3P11 - chains H and A of the 3 polymer chains in the assembly; structure by X-ray diffraction, 3.70 A resolution.

Chain H:
Molecule: Fab DL11 heavy chain
From: Homo sapiens
Notes: antibody fragment or engineered binder
Chain sequence (228 residues; row label = number of the first residue in the row; a row labelled like 82A-82C holds insertion residues (82A, then the next letters in order)):
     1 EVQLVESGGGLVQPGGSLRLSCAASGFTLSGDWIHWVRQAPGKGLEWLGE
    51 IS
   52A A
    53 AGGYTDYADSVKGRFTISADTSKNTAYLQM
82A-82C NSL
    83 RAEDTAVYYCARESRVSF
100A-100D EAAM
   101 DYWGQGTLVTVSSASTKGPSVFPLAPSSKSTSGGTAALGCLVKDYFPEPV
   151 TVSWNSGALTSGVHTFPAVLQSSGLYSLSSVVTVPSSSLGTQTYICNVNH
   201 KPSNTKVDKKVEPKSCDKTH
Unresolved in the structure: 129-133, 216-220
Cystine bridges: Cys22-Cys92, Cys140-Cys196

Chain A:
Molecule: Receptor tyrosine-protein kinase erbB-3
From: Homo sapiens
Notes: EC 2.7.10.1; fragment: domains I-III
UniProtKB: P21860 (ERBB3_HUMAN); residues 1-513 here correspond to UniProt positions 20-532 (UniProt number = residue number + 19)
Chain sequence (522 residues; numbered 1 to 522; the number before each row is that of its first residue):
     1 SEVGNSQAVCPGTLNGLSVTGDAENQYQTLYKLYERCEVVMGNLEIVLTG
    51 HNADLSFLQWIREVTGYVLVAMNEFSTLPLPNLRVVRGTQVYDGKFAIFV
   101 MLNYNTNSSHALRQLRLTQLTEILSGGVYIEKNDKLCHMDTIDWRDIVRD
   151 RDAEIVVKDNGRSCPPCHEVCKGRCWGPGSEDCQTLTKTICAPQCNGHCF
   201 GPNPNQCCHDECAGGCSGPQDTDCFACRHFNDSGACVPRCPQPLVYNKLT
   251 FQLEPNPHTKYQYGGVCVASCPHNFVVDQTSCVRACPPDKMEVDKNGLKM
   301 CEPCGGLCPKACEGTGSGSRFQTVDSSNIDGFVNCTKILGNLDFLITGLN
   351 GDPWHKIPALDPEKLNVFRTVREITGYLNIQSWPPHMHNFSVFSNLTTIG
   401 GRSLYNRGFSLLIMKNLNVTSLGFRSLKEISAGRIYISANRQLCYHHSLN
   451 WTKVLRGPTEERLDIKHNRPRRDCVAEGKVCDPLCSSGGCWGPGPGQCLS
   501 CRNYSRGGVCVTHGNSHHHHHH
Unresolved in the structure: 1-7, 514-522
Construct notes: expression tag (514-522)
Swiss-Prot annotation at these positions:
  - glycosylation (N-linked (GlcNAc...) asparagine): Asn107, Asn231, Asn334, Asn389, Asn395, Asn418, Asn450, Asn503
Cystine bridges: Cys10-Cys37, Cys137-Cys164, Cys167-Cys175, Cys171-Cys183, Cys191-Cys199, Cys195-Cys207, Cys208-Cys216, Cys212-Cys224, Cys227-Cys236, Cys240-Cys267, Cys271-Cys282, Cys286-Cys301, Cys304-Cys308, Cys312-Cys335, Cys444-Cys474, Cys481-Cys490, Cys485-Cys498, Cys501-Cys510
Covalently attached groups: N-acetylglucosamine (NAG) linked to Asn334, Asn418

Interface between chain H and chain A:
Contacting residue pairs (25; chain H residue first):
  Thr28(H) - Arg407(A)  hydrogen bond
  Ser30(H) - Arg407(A)
  Ser30(H) - Arg434(A)  hydrogen bond (backbone-side chain)
  Gly31(H) - Asp464(A)
  Trp33(H) - Ser438(A)
  Trp33(H) - Asp464(A)  hydrogen bond
  Trp33(H) - Lys466(A)
  Trp33(H) - His467(A)
  Glu50(H) - His467(A)  salt bridge
  Ser52(H) - Tyr436(A)  hydrogen bond
  Ala53(H) - Asn406(A)
  Ala53(H) - Phe409(A)  hydrophobic
  Ala53(H) - Tyr436(A)  hydrophobic
  Gly54(H) - Met414(A)
  Tyr56(H) - Ala439(A)  hydrophobic
  Tyr56(H) - Arg441(A)
  Asp58(H) - Arg441(A)  salt bridge
  Glu95(H) - Lys466(A)  salt bridge
  Glu95(H) - His467(A)  salt bridge
  Arg97(H) - Arg434(A)
  Arg97(H) - Glu461(A)
  Arg97(H) - Leu463(A)  hydrogen bond (side chain-backbone)
  Phe100(H) - Lys466(A)  hydrogen bond (backbone-side chain)
  Glu100A(H) - Lys466(A)  hydrogen bond (backbone-side chain)
  Ala100B(H) - Lys466(A)
Interface residues without a listed pair, chain H (16 interface residues in all): His35
Interface residues without a listed pair, chain A (19 interface residues in all): Lys415, Glu460, Arg462, Arg471, Arg472

In short:
16 residues of chain H face 19 of chain A across their interface; the contacts include 7 hydrogen bonds and 4
salt bridges. Among the polar pairs are Glu50(H)-His467(A), Asp58(H)-Arg441(A) and Glu95(H)-Lys466(A).
N-acetylglucosamine is covalently linked to Asn334(A) and Asn418(A).
Here chain H is Fab DL11 heavy chain and chain A is Receptor tyrosine-protein kinase erbB-3, both from Homo
sapiens. Entry 3P11 (anti-EGFR/HER3 Fab DL11 in complex with domains I-III of the HER3 extracellular region)
was determined by X-ray diffraction (same publication as 3P0Y and 3P0V).
